Entry 4PM7 (X-ray diffraction, 1.29 A resolution); this record covers chain A.

== Chain A ==
Protein: Beta-lactamase CTX-M-14
Organism: Klebsiella pneumoniae subsp. pneumoniae
UniProtKB: G8XD06 (G8XD06_KLEPH); the author numbering skips numbers that UniProt does not, so the offset changes along the chain: 25-57 = UniProt 29-61; 59-238 = UniProt 62-241; 240-252 = UniProt 242-254; 254-290 = UniProt 255-291
Sequence (263 residues; numbered 25 to 290; 3 numbers in that range are skipped by the numbering (no residue carries them; nothing is unmodelled there); the number before each row is that of its first residue):
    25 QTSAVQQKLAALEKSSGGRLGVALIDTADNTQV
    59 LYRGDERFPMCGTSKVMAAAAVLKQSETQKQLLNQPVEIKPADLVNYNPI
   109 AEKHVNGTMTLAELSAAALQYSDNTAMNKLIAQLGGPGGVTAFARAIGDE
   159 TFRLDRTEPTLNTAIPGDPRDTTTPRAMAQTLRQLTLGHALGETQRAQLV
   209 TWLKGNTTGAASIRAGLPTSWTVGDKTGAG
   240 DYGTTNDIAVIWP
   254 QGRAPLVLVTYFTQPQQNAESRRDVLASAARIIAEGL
Sequence notes: engineered mutation Gly-70 (Ser73 in G8XD06), Ala-237 (Ser240 in G8XD06)
Ligand contacts: cefotaxime (CE3; (6R,7R)-3-(acetyloxymethyl)-7-[[(2Z)-2-(2-amino-1,3-thiazol-4-yl)-2-methoxyimino-ethanoyl]amino]-8-oxo-5-thia-1-azabicy clo[4.2.0]oct-2-ene-2-carboxylic acid): Cys-69, Gly-70, Lys-73, Asn-104, Tyr-105, Ser-130, Asn-132, Pro-167, Asn-170, Thr-216, Lys-234, Thr-235, Gly-236, Ala-237, Gly-238, Asp-240
What the authors report for this chain:
  - binding site for cefotaxime: Lys-73, Lys-234
  - mutagenesis - R276A (3-6-fold), R276N (6-fold): decreased catalytic activity on cefotaxime
  - mutagenesis - R276A, R276N: unchanged catalytic activity on benzylpenicillin
  - specificity-determining residues: Arg-276

== Summary ==
Bound to chain A: cefotaxime. The paper reports a binding site for cefotaxime at Lys-73 and Lys-234; R276A and
R276N reduce catalytic activity on cefotaxime.
Chain A is Beta-lactamase CTX-M-14 (Klebsiella pneumoniae subsp. pneumoniae); the structure, Crystal structure
of CTX-M-14 S70G:S237A in complex with cefotaxime at 1.29 Angstroms resolution, was determined by X-ray
diffraction (same publication as 4PM5, 4PM6, 4PM8, 4PM9 and 4PMA).
